4KI6 - chains A and P of the 3 polymer chains in the assembly; structure by X-ray diffraction, 2.55 A resolution.

# Chain A
Name: DNA polymerase
Organism: Enterobacteria phage RB69
Notes: EC 2.7.7.7
UniProt: Q38087 (DPOL_BPR69); numbering as in UniProt (aligned over 1-903)
Chain sequence (903 residues; numbered 1 to 903; the number before each row is that of its first residue):
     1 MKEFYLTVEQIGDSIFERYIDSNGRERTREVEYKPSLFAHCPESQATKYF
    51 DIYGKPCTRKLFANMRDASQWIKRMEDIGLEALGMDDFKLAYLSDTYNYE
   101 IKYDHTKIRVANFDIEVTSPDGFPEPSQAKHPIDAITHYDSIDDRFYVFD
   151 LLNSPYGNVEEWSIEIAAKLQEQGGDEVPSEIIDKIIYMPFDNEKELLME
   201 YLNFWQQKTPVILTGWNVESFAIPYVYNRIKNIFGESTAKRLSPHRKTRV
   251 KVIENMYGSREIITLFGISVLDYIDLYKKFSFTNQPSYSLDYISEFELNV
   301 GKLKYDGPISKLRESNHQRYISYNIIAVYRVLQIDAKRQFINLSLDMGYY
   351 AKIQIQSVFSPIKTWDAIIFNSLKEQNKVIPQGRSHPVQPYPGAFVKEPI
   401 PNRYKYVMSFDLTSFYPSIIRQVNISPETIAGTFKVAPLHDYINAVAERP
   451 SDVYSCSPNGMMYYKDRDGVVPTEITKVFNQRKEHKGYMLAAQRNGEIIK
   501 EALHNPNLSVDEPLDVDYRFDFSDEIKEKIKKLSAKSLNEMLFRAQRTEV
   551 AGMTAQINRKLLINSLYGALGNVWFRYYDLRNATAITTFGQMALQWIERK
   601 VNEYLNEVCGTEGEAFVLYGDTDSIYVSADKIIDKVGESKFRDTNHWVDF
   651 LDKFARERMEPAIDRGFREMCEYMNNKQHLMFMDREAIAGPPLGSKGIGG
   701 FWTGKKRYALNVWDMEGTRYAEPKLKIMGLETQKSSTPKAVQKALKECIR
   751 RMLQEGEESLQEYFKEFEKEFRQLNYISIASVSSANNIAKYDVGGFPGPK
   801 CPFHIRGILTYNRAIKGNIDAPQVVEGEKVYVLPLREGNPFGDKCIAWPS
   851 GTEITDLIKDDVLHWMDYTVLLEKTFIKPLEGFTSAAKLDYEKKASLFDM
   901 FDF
Not modelled in the structure: 903
Construct notes: engineered mutation Ala222 (Asp in Q38087), Ala327 (Asp in Q38087), Phe415 (Leu in Q38087)
UniProt features mapped onto this chain:
  - region: Thr248 to Thr264 (Beta hairpin), Lys705 to Tyr708 (Binding of DNA in B-conformation), Leu897 to Phe903 (Interaction with the polymerase clamp)
  - binding site (Mg(2+)): Asp114, Glu116, Asp411, Leu412, Asp623
  - binding site (substrate): Ser414, Tyr416, Arg482, Lys560
  - site: Asp621 (Optimization of metal coordination by the polymerase active site), Lys706 (Optimization of metal coordination by the polymerase active site), Asp714 (Essential for viral replication)
  - mutagenesis: Leu561 (L561A: No effect on the ability to recognize damaged DNA. Increase in probability of nucleotide incorporation), Ser565 (S565G: Increased incorporation efficiency of correct dNMPs; when associated with A-567), Tyr567 (Y567A: Inserts both dCMP and dAMP opposite 8-oxoG rapidly and with equal efficiency. 100-fold increase of dAMP and dGMP when situated opposite guanidinohydantoin ...), Asp621 (D621A: Drastic decrease in the efficiency of incorporation of dGMP), Lys706 (K706A: Almost complete loss of polymerase activity), Asp714 (D714A: Complete loss of viral replication)
Ion coordination: Ca2+ site 1 near Glu116 (its only coordinating residue here); Ca2+ site 2: Glu172, Glu177; Ca2+ site 3: Asp192, Glu196; Ca2+ site 4: Asp411, Leu412, Asp623 (together with dTTP); Ca2+ site 5: Asp411, Asp623 (together with dTTP); Na+: Asn505, Asn507, Lys531; Ca2+ site 6 near Asp684 (its only coordinating residue here)
Small-molecule neighbours: dTTP (TTP): Asp411, Leu412, Thr413, Ser414, Phe415, Tyr416, Pro417, Arg482, Lys486, Lys560, Asn564, Tyr567, Thr622, Asp623
Reported in the primary citation:
  - conformationally variable residues: Tyr391
  - mutagenesis - L415F (14-fold): increased catalytic activity on two consecutive ribonucleotides

# Chain P
Molecule: 14-nt DNA strand
Sequence (14 nucleotides; each row starts with the number of its first residue):
   102 GCGGACTGCTTACC

# Interface between chain A and chain P
Pairs across the interface (29; chain A residue first):
  Asn284(A) with DT112(P), sugar contact; DA113(P), hydrogen bond to the phosphate
  Asp621(A) with DC115(P), sugar contact
  Thr622(A) with DC115(P), sugar contact
  Lys706(A) with DC114(P), hydrogen bond to the base; DC115(P), sugar contact
  Tyr708(A) with DC115(P), hydrogen bond to the phosphate
  Met728(A) with DC114(P), phosphate contact; DC115(P), phosphate contact
  Gly729(A) with DA113(P), phosphate contact; DC114(P), hydrogen bond to the phosphate
  Gln733(A) with DA113(P), sugar contact; DC114(P), phosphate contact
  Lys734(A) with DA113(P), phosphate contact
  Ser735(A) with DT112(P), phosphate contact; DA113(P), hydrogen bond to the phosphate
  Ser736(A) with DT112(P), sugar contact
  Val782(A) with DT112(P), phosphate contact
  Ser783(A) with DT111(P), sugar contact; DT112(P), phosphate contact
  Ser784(A) with DT111(P), phosphate contact; DT112(P), hydrogen bond to the phosphate
  Asn786(A) with DT111(P), hydrogen bond to the phosphate
  Lys790(A) with DC110(P), salt bridge to the phosphate
  Tyr791(A) with DG109(P), hydrogen bond to the phosphate; DC110(P), hydrogen bond to the phosphate
  Lys800(A) with DT108(P), hydrogen bond to the base; DG109(P), sugar contact
  His804(A) with DT111(P), salt bridge to the phosphate
Interface residues without a listed pair, chain A (25 interface residues in all): Asp623, Ile727, Ala785, Asn787, Pro802, Lys829

# Summary
Chain A and chain P form an interface of 25 and 8 residues respectively, with 10 hydrogen bonds and 2 salt
bridges. Among the polar pairs are Lys706(A)-DC114(P), Lys800(A)-DT108(P) and Asn284(A)-DA113(P). Ligands of
chain A: dTTP. From the paper: L415F of chain A increases catalytic activity on two consecutive
ribonucleotides; conformational variability at Tyr391(A).
Chain A is DNA polymerase (Enterobacteria phage RB69) and chain P is a 14-nt DNA strand; the structure,
Ternary complex of rb69 mutant l415f with ribonucleotides at -1 and -2 position, was determined by X-ray
diffraction (same publication as 4KHQ, 4KHS, 4KHU, 4KHW, 4KHY and 4KI4).
